3MCM - chain A; structure by X-ray diffraction, 2.20 A resolution.

Chain A:
Protein: 2-amino-4-hydroxy-6-hydroxymethyldihydropteridine pyrophosphokinase/dihydropteroate synthase
Source organism: Francisella tularensis subsp. holarctica
Reference sequence: Q2A2W3 (Q2A2W3_FRATH); residues 3-422 here correspond to UniProt positions 2-421 (UniProt number = residue number - 1)
Sequence (442 residues; numbered -19 to 422; the number before each row is that of its first residue; numbers below 1 keep their minus sign (Met-19 is residue -19)):
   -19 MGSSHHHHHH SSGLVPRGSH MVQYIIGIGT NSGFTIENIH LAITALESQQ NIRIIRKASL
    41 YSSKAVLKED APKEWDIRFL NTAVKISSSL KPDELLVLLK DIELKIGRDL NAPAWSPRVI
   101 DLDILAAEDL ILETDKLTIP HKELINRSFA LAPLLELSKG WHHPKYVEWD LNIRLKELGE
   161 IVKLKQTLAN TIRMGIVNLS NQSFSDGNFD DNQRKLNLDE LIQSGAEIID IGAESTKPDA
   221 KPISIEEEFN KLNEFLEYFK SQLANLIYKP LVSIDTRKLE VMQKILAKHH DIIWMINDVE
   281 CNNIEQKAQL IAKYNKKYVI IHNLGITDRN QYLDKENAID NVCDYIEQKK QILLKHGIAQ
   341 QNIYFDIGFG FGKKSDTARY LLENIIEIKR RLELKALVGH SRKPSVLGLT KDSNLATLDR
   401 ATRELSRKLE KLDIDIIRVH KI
Not modelled in the structure: -19 to -1, 47-56, 87-97, 160, 184, 217-220, 304-319, 351-362
Differences from the reference sequence: expression tag (-19 to 2)
Bound ions: Mg2+ near Asp101 (its only coordinating residue here)
Reported in the primary citation:
  - Mg2+ coordination: Asp101, Asp103

Overview:
From the paper: Mg2+ coordination by Asp101 and Asp103.
Chain A is 2-amino-4-hydroxy-6-hydroxymethyldihydropteridine pyrophosphokinase/dihydropteroate synthase
(Francisella tularensis subsp. holarctica); the structure, Crystal Structure of the
6-hyroxymethyl-7,8-dihydropterin pyrophosphokinase dihydropteroate synthase bifunctional enzyme from
Francisella tularensis, was determined by X-ray diffraction, deposited together with 3MCN and 3MCO.
